PDB entry 4C20 | X-ray diffraction, 2.41 A resolution | chain A

== Chain A ==
Protein: L-fucose isomerase
Source organism: Streptococcus pneumoniae
Notes: EC 5.3.1.25
Reference sequence: Q97N97 (FUCI_STRPN); numbering as in UniProt (aligned over 2-588)
Chain sequence (605 residues; numbered -16 to 588; the number before each row is that of its first residue; numbers below 1 keep their minus sign (His-16 is residue -16)):
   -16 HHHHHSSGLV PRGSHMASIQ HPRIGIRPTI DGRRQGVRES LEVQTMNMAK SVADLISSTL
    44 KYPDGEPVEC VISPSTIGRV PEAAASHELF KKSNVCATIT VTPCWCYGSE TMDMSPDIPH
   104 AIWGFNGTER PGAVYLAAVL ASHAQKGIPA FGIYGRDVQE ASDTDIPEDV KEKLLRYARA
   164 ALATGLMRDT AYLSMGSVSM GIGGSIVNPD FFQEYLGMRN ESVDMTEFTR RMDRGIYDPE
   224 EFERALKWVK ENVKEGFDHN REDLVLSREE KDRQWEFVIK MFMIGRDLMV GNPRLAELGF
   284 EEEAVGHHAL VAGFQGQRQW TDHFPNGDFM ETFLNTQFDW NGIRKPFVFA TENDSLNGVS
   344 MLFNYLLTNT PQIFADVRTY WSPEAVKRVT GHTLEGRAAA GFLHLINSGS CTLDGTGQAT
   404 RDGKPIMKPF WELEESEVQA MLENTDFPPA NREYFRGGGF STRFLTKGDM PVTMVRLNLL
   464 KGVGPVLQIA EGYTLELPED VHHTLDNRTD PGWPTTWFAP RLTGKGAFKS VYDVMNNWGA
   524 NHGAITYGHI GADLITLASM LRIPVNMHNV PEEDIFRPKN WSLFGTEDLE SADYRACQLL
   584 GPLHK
Disordered / not traced: -16 to 1
Sequence notes: expression tag (-16 to 1)
Metal / ion sites: Mn2+: Asp359, His525 (together with 1,2-ethanediol)
UniProt features mapped onto this chain:
  - active site (Proton acceptor): Glu335, Asp359
  - binding site (Mn(2+)): Glu335, Asp359, His525

== Overview ==
Asp359 and His525 form the Mn2+ site. UniProt lists active-site residues Glu335 and Asp359 and 3 Mn2+-binding
residues.
Chain A is L-fucose isomerase (Streptococcus pneumoniae); the structure, L-Fucose Isomerase, was determined by
X-ray diffraction (same publication as 4C25, 4C21, 4C22, 4C23 and 4C24).
